PDB entry 2OA6 | X-ray diffraction, 2.15 A resolution | chains A and B of the 4 polymer chains in the assembly

# Chain A (and B)
Name: Aristolochene synthase
Organism: Aspergillus terreus
Notes: EC 4.2.3.9; chain B of this document is another copy of the same molecule, construct and numbering; everything in this record applies to it too
UniProt: Q9UR08 (Q9UR08_ASPTE); residues 1-320 here = UniProt positions 1-320
Chain sequence (320 residues; each row starts with the number of its first residue):
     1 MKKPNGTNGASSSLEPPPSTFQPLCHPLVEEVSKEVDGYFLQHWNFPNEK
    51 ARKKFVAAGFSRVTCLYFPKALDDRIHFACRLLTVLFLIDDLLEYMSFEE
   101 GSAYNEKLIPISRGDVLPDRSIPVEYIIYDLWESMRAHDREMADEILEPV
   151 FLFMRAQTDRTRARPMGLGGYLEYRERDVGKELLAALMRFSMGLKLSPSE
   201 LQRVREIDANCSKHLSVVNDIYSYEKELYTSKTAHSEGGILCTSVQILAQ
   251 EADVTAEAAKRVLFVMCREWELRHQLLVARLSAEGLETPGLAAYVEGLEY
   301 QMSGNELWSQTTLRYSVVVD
Disordered / not traced: 1-12, 231-240, 318-320 (chain B: 1-12, 230-239, 318-320)
Swiss-Prot annotation at these positions:
  - binding site (Mg(2+)): Asp90, Asn219, Ser223, Glu227
  - binding site ((2E,6E)-farnesyl diphosphate): Arg314, Tyr315
  - mutagenesis: Glu227 (E227Q: Abolishes catalytic activity)

# How chain A and chain B interact
Contacting residue pairs (14; chain A residue first):
  Arg162(A) - Gln250(B)  hydrogen bond (side chain-backbone)
  Arg162(A) - Asp253(B)  salt bridge
  Ala163(A) - Gln250(B)
  Arg164(A) - Gln250(B)
  Pro165(A) - Met166(B)
  Pro165(A) - Gln250(B)
  Pro165(A) - Glu251(B)
  Met166(A) - Pro165(B)
  Gln250(A) - Arg162(B)  hydrogen bond (backbone-side chain)
  Gln250(A) - Ala163(B)
  Gln250(A) - Arg164(B)
  Gln250(A) - Pro165(B)
  Glu251(A) - Pro165(B)
  Asp253(A) - Arg162(B)  salt bridge
Other interface residues (no listed pair), chain A (10 interface residues in all): Gly167, Ile247
Other interface residues (no listed pair), chain B (10 interface residues in all): Gly167, Ile247

# Overview
Chain A and chain B each contribute 10 residues to their interface, with 2 hydrogen bonds and 2 salt bridges.
Polar pairs include Arg162(A)-Asp253(B) and Arg162(A)-Gln250(B).
Chain A and chain B are both Aristolochene synthase (Aspergillus terreus); the structure, Aristolochene
synthase from Aspergillus terreus complexed with pyrophosphate, was determined by X-ray diffraction, deposited
together with 2E4O.
